Entry 1PPW (X-ray diffraction, 2.21 A resolution); this record covers chains A and B.

== Chain A (and B) ==
Name: Isopentenyl-diphosphate delta-isomerase
From: Escherichia coli
Notes: EC 5.3.3.2; chain B of this document is another copy of the same molecule, construct and numbering; everything in this record applies to it too
UniProt: Q46822 (IDI_ECOLI); numbering as in UniProt (aligned over 1-182)
Chain sequence (183 residues; row label = number of the first residue in the row):
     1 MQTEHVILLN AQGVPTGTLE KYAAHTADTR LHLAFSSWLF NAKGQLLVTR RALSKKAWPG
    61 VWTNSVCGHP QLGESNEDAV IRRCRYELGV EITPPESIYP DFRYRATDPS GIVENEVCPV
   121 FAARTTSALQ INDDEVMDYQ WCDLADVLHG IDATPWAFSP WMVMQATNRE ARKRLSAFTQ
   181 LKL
Unresolved in the structure: 1-3, 180-183 (chain B: 1-3)
Construct notes: cloning artifact (183)
Ion coordination: Mn2+: His25, His32, His69, Glu114, Glu116; Mg2+: Cys67, Glu87 (together with 4-hydroxy-3-methyl butyl diphosphate)
Small-molecule neighbours: 4-hydroxy-3-methyl butyl diphosphate (EIP): Glu4, Lys21, Ala34, Phe35, Ser36, Arg51, Lys55, Cys67, Gly68, His69, Arg83, Glu87, Tyr104, Glu114, Glu116, Cys118, Glu135, Trp161, Gln165
UniProt features mapped onto this chain:
  - active site: Cys67, Glu116
  - binding site (substrate): Lys21, Arg51, Lys55, His69, Arg83, Glu87
  - binding site (Mn(2+)): His25, His32, His69, Glu114, Glu116
  - binding site (Mg(2+)): Cys67, Glu87
  - site: Tyr104 (Essential for catalytic activity)
  - mutagenesis: Tyr104 (Y104A: Reduces activity by 99%; Y104F: Reduces activity by 97%)

== Chain A / chain B interface ==
Pairs across the interface - 41 pairs, chain A then chain B:
  Val48(A) - Trp156(B)  hydrophobic
  Arg50(A) - Pro59(B)  hydrogen bond (side chain-backbone)
  Arg50(A) - Gly60(B)  hydrogen bond (side chain-backbone)
  Arg50(A) - Val61(B)
  Arg50(A) - Pro109(B)
  Leu53(A) - Leu53(B)  hydrophobic
  Leu53(A) - Pro59(B)  hydrophobic
  Pro59(A) - Arg50(B)  hydrogen bond (backbone-side chain)
  Pro59(A) - Leu53(B)  hydrophobic
  Gly60(A) - Arg50(B)  hydrogen bond (backbone-side chain)
  Gly60(A) - Gly60(B)
  Val61(A) - Arg50(B)
  Trp62(A) - Trp156(B)  hydrophobic
  Trp62(A) - Ala157(B)
  Pro109(A) - Arg50(B)
  Pro109(A) - Met137(B)
  Pro109(A) - Asp138(B)
  Gln140(A) - Trp156(B)
  Cys142(A) - Trp156(B)  hydrophobic
  Asp146(A) - Ala153(B)
  Asp146(A) - Thr154(B)
  Val147(A) - Thr154(B)
  His149(A) - Ala153(B)
  Gly150(A) - Ala153(B)
  Ala153(A) - Asp146(B)
  Ala153(A) - His149(B)
  Ala153(A) - Gly150(B)
  Thr154(A) - Asp146(B)
  Thr154(A) - Val147(B)
  Thr154(A) - Gly150(B)
  Thr154(A) - Phe158(B)
  Trp156(A) - Val48(B)  hydrophobic
  Trp156(A) - Trp62(B)  hydrogen bond (backbone-side chain)
  Trp156(A) - Gln140(B)
  Trp156(A) - Cys142(B)
  Trp156(A) - Val147(B)  hydrophobic
  Trp156(A) - Phe158(B)  hydrophobic
  Ala157(A) - Trp62(B)
  Ala157(A) - Phe158(B)  hydrophobic
  Phe158(A) - Thr154(B)
  Phe158(A) - Trp156(B)  hydrophobic
Also at the interface, not in a pair above, chain A (20 interface residues in all): Met137

== Overview ==
20 residues of chain A and 21 residues of chain B are in contact; the contacts include 5 hydrogen bonds. Among
the polar pairs are Arg50(A)-Pro59(B), Arg50(A)-Gly60(B) and Trp156(A)-Trp62(B). Bound to chain A:
4-hydroxy-3-methyl butyl diphosphate.
Chain A and chain B are both Isopentenyl-diphosphate delta-isomerase (Escherichia coli); the structure,
Isopentenylpyrophosphate-dimethylallylpyrophosphate isomerase in complex with the bromohydrine of ipp, was
determined by X-ray diffraction together with 1X83, 1X84 and 1PPV from the same study.
